Entry 1L3V (X-ray diffraction, 1.71 A resolution); this record covers chains C and A of the 3 polymer chains in the assembly.

# Chain C
Molecule: 16-nt DNA strand
Sequence (16 nucleotides; numbered 4 to 19; the number before each row is that of its first residue):
     4 GACGTACGTG ATCGCA

# Chain A
Molecule: DNA Polymerase I
Source organism: Geobacillus stearothermophilus
Notes: EC 2.7.7.7; fragment: Bacillus Fragment (analogous to the E. coli Klenow Fragment)
UniProtKB: P52026 (DPO1_BACST); residue numbers follow UniProt; this construct covers 304-876
Amino-acid sequence (580 residues; each row starts with the number of its first residue):
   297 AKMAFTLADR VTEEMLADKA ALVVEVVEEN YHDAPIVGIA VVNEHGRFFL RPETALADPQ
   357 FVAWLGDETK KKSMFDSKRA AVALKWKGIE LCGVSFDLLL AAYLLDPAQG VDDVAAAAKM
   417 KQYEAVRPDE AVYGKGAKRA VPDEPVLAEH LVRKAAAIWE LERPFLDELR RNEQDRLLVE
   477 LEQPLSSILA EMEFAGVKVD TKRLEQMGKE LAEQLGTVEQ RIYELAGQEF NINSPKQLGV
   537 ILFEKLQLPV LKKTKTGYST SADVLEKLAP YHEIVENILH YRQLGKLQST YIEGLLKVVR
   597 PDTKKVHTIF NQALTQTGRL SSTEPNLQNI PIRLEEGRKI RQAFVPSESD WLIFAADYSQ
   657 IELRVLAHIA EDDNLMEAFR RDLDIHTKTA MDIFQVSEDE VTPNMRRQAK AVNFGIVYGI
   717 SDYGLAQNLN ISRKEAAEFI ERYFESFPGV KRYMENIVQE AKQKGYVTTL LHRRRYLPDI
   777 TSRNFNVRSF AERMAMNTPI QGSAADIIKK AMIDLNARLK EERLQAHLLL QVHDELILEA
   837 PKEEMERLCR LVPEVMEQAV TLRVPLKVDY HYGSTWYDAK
Swiss-Prot annotation at these positions:
  - natural variant: Arg306 (S306R: In strain: X; this construct carries the variant), Glu309 (D309E: In strain: X; this construct carries the variant), Val320 (V320L: In strain: X), Asp329 (H329D: In strain: X; this construct carries the variant), His341 (R341H: In strain: X; this construct carries the variant), Gln356 (K356Q: In strain: X; this construct carries the variant), Val358 (L358V: In strain: X; this construct carries the variant), Ser369 (T369S: In strain: X; this construct carries the variant), Cys388 (R388C: In strain: X; this construct carries the variant), Ser391 (V391S: In strain: X; this construct carries the variant), Ala411 (A411R: In strain: X), Ala413 (V413A: In strain: X; this construct carries the variant), 33 further natural variant entries in UniProt
Metal / ion sites: Mg2+: Asp653, Tyr654, Asp830

# Interface between chain C and chain A
Contacting residue pairs (34):
  DG4(C) with Arg615(A), base contact; Tyr714(A), stacking on the base; Phe786(A), sugar contact; Asn793(A), sugar contact; Gln797(A), hydrogen bond to the base
  DA5(C) with Gln612(A), phosphate contact; Thr613(A), sugar contact; Arg615(A), base contact; Arg771(A), salt bridge to the phosphate; Phe786(A), phosphate contact; Met790(A), phosphate contact; Gln797(A), hydrogen bond to the sugar
  DC6(C) with Leu610(A), phosphate contact; Thr611(A), phosphate contact; Gln612(A), hydrogen bond to the phosphate; Ser617(A), phosphate contact
  DG7(C) with Lys582(A), base contact; Leu610(A), phosphate contact; Ser617(A), hydrogen bond to the phosphate; Ser618(A), sugar contact; Thr619(A), phosphate contact; Asn622(A), hydrogen bond to the sugar
  DT8(C) with Thr619(A), phosphate contact; Glu620(A), hydrogen bond to the phosphate
  DA9(C) with Ser585(A), phosphate contact; Thr586(A), sugar contact; Gly590(A), phosphate contact
  DC10(C) with Ser585(A), hydrogen bond to the phosphate
  DG11(C) with Asn527(A), phosphate contact; Asn529(A), sugar contact; Ser530(A), hydrogen bond to the phosphate
  DT12(C) with Ser530(A), hydrogen bond to the phosphate; Gln533(A), hydrogen bond to the phosphate
  DG17(C) with Lys434(A), phosphate contact
Interface residues without a listed pair, chain C (11 interface residues in all): DG13
Interface residues without a listed pair, chain A (30 interface residues in all): Pro531, Lys532, Glu589, Asn625, Arg789

# Summary
11 residues of chain C and 30 residues of chain A are in contact; the contacts include 10 hydrogen bonds, 1
salt bridge and 1 aromatic stacking contact. Polar pairs include DG4(C)-Gln797(A), DA5(C)-Gln797(A) and
DG7(C)-Asn622(A). Asp653(A), Tyr654(A) and Asp830(A) coordinate Mg2+.
Here chain C is a 16-nt DNA strand and chain A is DNA Polymerase I (Geobacillus stearothermophilus). Entry
1L3V (Crystal Structure of Bacillus DNA Polymerase I Fragment product complex with 15 base pairs of duplex
...) was determined by X-ray diffraction (same publication as 1L3S, 1L3T, 1L3U, 1L5U and 1LV5).
